3TWG - chains A and B; structure by X-ray diffraction, 1.72 A resolution.

[Chain A (and B)]
Molecule: alpha4F3af3d
Notes: chain B of this document is another copy of the same molecule, construct and numbering; everything in this record applies to it too
Sequence (27 residues; numbered 1 to 27; the number before each row is that of its first residue):
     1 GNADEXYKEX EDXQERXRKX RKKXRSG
Unresolved in the structure: 1-4, 27 (chain B: 26-27)
Modified positions: 3EG ((2S)-2-amino-4,4,4-trifluorobutanoic acid) at position 6, 6FL (5,5,5,5',5',5'-hexafluoro-L-leucine) at position 10, 3EG ((2S)-2-amino-4,4,4-trifluorobutanoic acid) at position 13, 6FL (5,5,5,5',5',5'-hexafluoro-L-leucine) at position 17, 3EG ((2S)-2-amino-4,4,4-trifluorobutanoic acid) at position 20, 6FL (5,5,5,5',5',5'-hexafluoro-L-leucine) at position 24

[Chain A / chain B interface]
Residue-residue contacts (24; chain A residue first):
  6FL_10(A) with 6FL_17(B); Arg-21(B); 6FL_24(B)
  Glu-11(A) with Arg-21(B), salt bridge
  3EG_13(A) with 6FL_17(B)
  Gln-14(A) with Gln-14(B); 6FL_17(B); Arg-18(B); Arg-21(B), hydrogen bond
  6FL_17(A) with 6FL_10(B); 3EG_13(B); Gln-14(B), hydrogen bond (backbone-side chain); 6FL_17(B)
  Arg-18(A) with Gln-14(B)
  3EG_20(A) with 6FL_10(B)
  Arg-21(A) with Tyr-7(B), hydrogen bond; 6FL_10(B); Glu-11(B), salt bridge; Gln-14(B)
  6FL_24(A) with Ala-3(B); 3EG_6(B); Tyr-7(B); 6FL_10(B)
  Ser-26(A) with Asp-4(B)
Interface residues without a listed pair, chain A (11 interface residues in all): Arg-25

[Summary]
11 residues of chain A face 12 of chain B across their interface; the contacts include 3 hydrogen bonds and 2
salt bridges. Polar contacts include Glu-11(A)/Arg-21(B), Gln-14(A)/Arg-21(B) and 6FL_17(A)/Gln-14(B).
Both chains are alpha4F3af3d. Entry 3TWG (Crystal structure of the de novo designed fluorinated peptide
alpha4F3af3d) was determined by X-ray diffraction together with 3TWE and 3TWF from the same study.
